Entry 2H64 (X-ray diffraction, 1.92 A resolution); this record covers chains A and C of the 3 polymer chains in the assembly.

Chain A:
Molecule: Bone morphogenetic protein 2
Organism: Homo sapiens
UniProtKB: P12643 (BMP2_HUMAN); residues 1-114 here correspond to UniProt positions 283-396 (UniProt number = residue number + 282)
Chain sequence (114 residues; each row starts with the number of its first residue):
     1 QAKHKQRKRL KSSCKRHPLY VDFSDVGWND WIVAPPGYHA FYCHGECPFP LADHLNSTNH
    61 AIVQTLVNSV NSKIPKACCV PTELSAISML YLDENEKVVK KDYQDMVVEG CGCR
Not modelled in the structure: 1-9
Sequence notes: engineered mutation K100 (Leu382 in P12643), D102 (Asn384 in P12643)
Curated features (UniProtKB/Swiss-Prot):
  - glycosylation: N56 (N-linked (GlcNAc...) (high mannose) asparagine)
Disulfides: C14-C79, C43-C111, C47-C113
Reported in the primary citation:
  - conformationally variable residues (loop rearrangement): A86 to S88, K100 to D105
  - contacts within the chain: K100-D102
  - mutagenesis - S85R, S85R/A86P, A86P: increased binding to BMPR-II
  - mutagenesis - S85R, S85R/A86P: unchanged binding to Acvr2b protein (chain C)
  - mutagenesis - S85R/A86P: increased signaling in response to ALP induction
  - specificity-determining residues: S85, A86

Chain C:
Molecule: Acvr2b protein
Organism: Mus musculus
Notes: fragment: extracellular domain
UniProtKB: Q3KQI1 (Q3KQI1_MOUSE); residues 1-99 here correspond to UniProt positions 19-117 (UniProt number = residue number + 18)
Chain sequence (99 residues; each row starts with the number of its first residue):
     1 SGRGEAETRE CIYYNANWEL ERTNQSGLER CEGEQDKRLH CYASWRNSSG TIELVKKGCW
    61 LDDFNCYDRQ ECVATEENPQ VYFCCCEGNF CNERFTHLP
Not modelled in the structure: 1-5
Disulfides: C11-C41, C31-C59, C66-C85, C72-C84, C86-C91
Reported in the primary citation:
  - mutagenesis - E34A, Q80A: unchanged binding to Bone morphogenetic protein 2 (chain A)
  - mutagenesis - W60A: abolished binding to BMP-7
  - mutagenesis - Y42A: decreased binding to BMP-7
  - mutagenesis - K37A: increased binding to BMP-7
  - specificity-determining residues: K37

Chain A / chain C interface:
Contacting residue pairs (23; chain A residue first):
  V33(A) with V81(C)
  A34(A) with W60(C); F83(C), hydrophobic
  P35(A) with D63(C)
  P36(A) with N65(C)
  S85(A) with E34(C)
  S88(A) with W60(C); L61(C), hydrogen bond (side chain-backbone)
  M89(A) with W60(C)
  L90(A) with S44(C); W60(C); F83(C), hydrophobic
  E96(A) with R46(C), hydrogen bond (backbone-side chain)
  K97(A) with N17(C); L20(C)
  V98(A) with R46(C); V55(C), hydrophobic; K56(C), hydrogen bond (backbone-side chain)
  K100(A) with Y42(C); C59(C), hydrogen bond (side chain-backbone); W60(C)
  D102(A) with L61(C)
  E109(A) with K37(C), salt bridge
Other interface residues (no listed pair), chain A (17 interface residues in all): A86, I87, L92
Other interface residues (no listed pair), chain C (17 interface residues in all): E21
From the paper, about this interface:
  - pairs named by the authors: S88(A)-L61(C) (hydrogen bond)
  - hot spots on chain C (mutagenesis) - K37A, R46A, K56A, D63A: decreased binding to Bone morphogenetic protein 2 (chain A)

Overview:
Chain A and chain C each contribute 17 residues to their interface; the contacts include 4 hydrogen bonds and
1 salt bridge. Polar pairs include E109(A)-K37(C), S88(A)-L61(C) and E96(A)-R46(C). The paper describes a
hydrogen bond between S88(A) and L61(C). From the paper: K37A, R46A and K56A of chain C, among others, reduce
binding to Bone morphogenetic protein 2 (chain A); specificity determinants S85(A), A86(A) and K37(C); 11
substitutions were tested in all.
Chain A is Bone morphogenetic protein 2 (Homo sapiens) and chain C is Acvr2b protein (Mus musculus); the
structure, Crystal structure of a ternary ligand-receptor complex of BMP-2, was determined by X-ray
diffraction (same publication as 2H62).
